PDB entry 3NAR | X-ray diffraction, 2.60 A resolution | chain A

Chain A:
Name: Zinc fingers and homeoboxes protein 1
From: Homo sapiens
Notes: fragment: HD4 domain, Homeobox 4, residues 655-731
Reference sequence: Q9UKY1 (ZHX1_HUMAN); residues 655-731 here = UniProt positions 655-731
Chain sequence (96 residues; each row starts with the number of its first residue):
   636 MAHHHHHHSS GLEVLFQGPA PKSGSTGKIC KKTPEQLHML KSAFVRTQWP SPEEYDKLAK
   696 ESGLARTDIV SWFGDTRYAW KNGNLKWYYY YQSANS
Not modelled in the structure: 636-661
Differences from the reference sequence: expression tag (636-654)
Curated features (UniProtKB/Swiss-Prot):
  - DNA-binding region: Ser660 to Trp722 (Homeobox 4)

In short:
From UniProt: a DNA-binding region.
Chain A is Zinc fingers and homeoboxes protein 1 (Homo sapiens); the structure, Crystal structure of ZHX1 HD4
(zinc-fingers and homeoboxes protein 1, homeodomain 4), was determined by X-ray diffraction.
